1G20 - chains B and D of the 8 polymer chains in the assembly; structure by X-ray diffraction, 2.20 A resolution.

# Chain B (and D)
Protein: Nitrogenase molybdenum-iron protein beta chain
Organism: Azotobacter vinelandii
Notes: EC 1.18.6.1; chain D of this document is another copy of the same molecule, construct and numbering; everything in this record applies to it too
UniProt: P07329 (NIFK_AZOVI); aligned to UniProt positions 1-523 over residues 1-523 (the alignment contains insertions or deletions, so no single offset holds)
Chain sequence (523 residues; row label = number of the first residue in the row):
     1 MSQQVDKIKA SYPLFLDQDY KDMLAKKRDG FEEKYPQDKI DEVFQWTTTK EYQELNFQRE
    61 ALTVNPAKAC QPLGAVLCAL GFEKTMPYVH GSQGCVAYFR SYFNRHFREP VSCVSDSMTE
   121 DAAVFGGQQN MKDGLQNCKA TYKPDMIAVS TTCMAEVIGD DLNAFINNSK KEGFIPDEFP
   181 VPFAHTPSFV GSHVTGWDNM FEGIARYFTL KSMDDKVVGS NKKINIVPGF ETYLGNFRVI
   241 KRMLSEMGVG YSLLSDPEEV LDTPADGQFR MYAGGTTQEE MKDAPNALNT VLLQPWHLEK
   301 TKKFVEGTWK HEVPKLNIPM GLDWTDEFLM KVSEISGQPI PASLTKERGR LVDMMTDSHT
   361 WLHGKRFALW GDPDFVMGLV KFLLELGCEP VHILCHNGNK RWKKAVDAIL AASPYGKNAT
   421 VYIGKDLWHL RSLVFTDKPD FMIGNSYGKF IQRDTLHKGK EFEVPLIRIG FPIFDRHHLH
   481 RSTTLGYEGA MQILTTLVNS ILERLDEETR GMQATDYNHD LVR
Unresolved in the structure: 1
Bound ions: fe(8)-S(7) cluster Fe: Cys70, Cys95, Cys153, Ser188 (shared with 3 residues of chain A); Ca2+ site 1: Arg108, Glu109 (shared with Asp353(D), Asp357(D) of chain D); Ca2+ site 2: Asp353, Asp357 (shared with Arg108(D), Glu109(D) of chain D)
Residues lining bound ligands: fe(8)-S(7) cluster (CLF): Cys70, Pro72, Ser92, Gly94, Cys95, Tyr98, Phe99, Thr152, Cys153, Ser188
Curated features (UniProtKB/Swiss-Prot):
  - binding site ([8Fe-7S] cluster): Cys70, Cys95, Cys153, Ser188

# How chain B and chain D interact
Pairs across the interface - 132 pairs, chain B then chain D:
  Ser11(B) - Tyr517(D)  hydrogen bond (backbone-side chain)
  Ser11(B) - Asn518(D)
  Tyr12(B) - Glu508(D)  hydrogen bond
  Tyr12(B) - Thr509(D)
  Tyr12(B) - Tyr517(D)
  Tyr12(B) - Asn518(D)
  Phe15(B) - Tyr517(D)  hydrophobic
  Leu16(B) - Ala514(D)
  Leu16(B) - Thr515(D)
  Lys34(B) - Gln513(D)  hydrogen bond
  Gln37(B) - Gln513(D)  hydrogen bond
  Arg105(B) - Val522(D)
  Arg108(B) - Asp357(D)
  Arg108(B) - Arg523(D)  hydrogen bond (side chain-backbone)
  Glu109(B) - Asp353(D)
  Arg238(B) - Arg350(D)
  Glu258(B) - Arg350(D)  salt bridge
  Glu259(B) - Lys346(D)  salt bridge
  Glu259(B) - Arg350(D)  salt bridge
  Asp262(B) - Arg350(D)  salt bridge
  Pro264(B) - Lys346(D)
  Pro264(B) - Gly349(D)
  Ala265(B) - Gly349(D)  hydrogen bond (backbone-backbone)
  Ala265(B) - Val352(D)
  Ala265(B) - Asp353(D)
  Lys346(B) - Glu259(D)  salt bridge
  Lys346(B) - Pro264(D)
  Gly349(B) - Pro264(D)
  Gly349(B) - Ala265(D)  hydrogen bond (backbone-backbone)
  Arg350(B) - Arg238(D)
  Arg350(B) - Glu259(D)  salt bridge
  Arg350(B) - Asp262(D)  salt bridge
  Arg350(B) - Arg481(D)
  Val352(B) - Ala265(D)
  Asp353(B) - Glu109(D)
  Asp353(B) - Ala265(D)
  Met354(B) - His478(D)  hydrogen bond (backbone-side chain)
  Met354(B) - Arg481(D)  hydrogen bond
  Asp357(B) - Arg108(D)
  Asp357(B) - His477(D)
  Asp357(B) - His478(D)
  Ser358(B) - His477(D)  hydrogen bond
  Ser358(B) - His478(D)  hydrogen bond
  Trp361(B) - His477(D)
  Ser446(B) - Leu521(D)
  Tyr447(B) - Leu521(D)  hydrophobic
  Lys449(B) - Asp506(D)  salt bridge
  Lys449(B) - His519(D)
  Lys449(B) - Asp520(D)  hydrogen bond (side chain-backbone)
  Phe450(B) - His519(D)
  Phe450(B) - Leu521(D)  hydrophobic
  Gln452(B) - Arg510(D)
  Arg453(B) - Arg510(D)
  Arg453(B) - Met512(D)
  Arg453(B) - Asp516(D)  salt bridge
  Asp454(B) - Met512(D)
  His457(B) - Met512(D)
  Glu463(B) - Arg510(D)
  Arg468(B) - Asp506(D)  salt bridge
  Phe474(B) - Leu521(D)
  Phe474(B) - Val522(D)  hydrophobic
  Phe474(B) - Arg523(D)  hydrogen bond (backbone-backbone)
  Asp475(B) - Leu502(D)
  Asp475(B) - Asp506(D)
  Asp475(B) - Leu521(D)  hydrogen bond (backbone-backbone)
  Asp475(B) - Arg523(D)
  Arg476(B) - Asn499(D)
  Arg476(B) - Leu502(D)
  Arg476(B) - Glu503(D)
  Arg476(B) - Asp506(D)  salt bridge
  His477(B) - Asp357(D)
  His477(B) - Ser358(D)  hydrogen bond
  His477(B) - Trp361(D)
  His477(B) - Thr495(D)
  His477(B) - Val498(D)
  His477(B) - Asn499(D)  hydrogen bond (backbone-side chain)
  His477(B) - Leu502(D)
  His477(B) - Arg523(D)  hydrogen bond (side chain-backbone)
  His478(B) - Met354(D)  hydrogen bond (side chain-backbone)
  His478(B) - Asp357(D)
  His478(B) - Ser358(D)  hydrogen bond
  His478(B) - Leu494(D)
  Leu479(B) - Asn499(D)
  Arg481(B) - Arg350(D)
  Arg481(B) - Met354(D)
  Thr495(B) - His477(D)
  Thr495(B) - His478(D)
  Asn499(B) - Arg476(D)
  Asn499(B) - His477(D)  hydrogen bond (side chain-backbone)
  Asn499(B) - Leu479(D)
  Leu502(B) - Asp475(D)
  Leu502(B) - Arg476(D)
  Leu502(B) - His477(D)
  Glu503(B) - Arg476(D)
  Glu503(B) - Glu503(D)
  Asp506(B) - Lys449(D)  salt bridge
  Asp506(B) - Arg468(D)  salt bridge
  Asp506(B) - Asp475(D)
  Asp506(B) - Arg476(D)  salt bridge
  Glu507(B) - Glu507(D)
  Glu508(B) - Tyr12(D)  hydrogen bond
  Arg510(B) - Gln452(D)
  Arg510(B) - Arg453(D)
  Arg510(B) - Leu456(D)
  Arg510(B) - Glu463(D)
  Met512(B) - Arg453(D)
  Met512(B) - Asp454(D)
  Met512(B) - His457(D)
  Gln513(B) - Lys34(D)  hydrogen bond
  Gln513(B) - Gln37(D)  hydrogen bond
  Ala514(B) - Leu16(D)
  Thr515(B) - Tyr12(D)
  Asp516(B) - Arg453(D)  salt bridge
  Tyr517(B) - Ser11(D)  hydrogen bond (side chain-backbone)
  Tyr517(B) - Tyr12(D)
  Tyr517(B) - Phe15(D)
  Tyr517(B) - Leu16(D)
  Asn518(B) - Ser11(D)
  Asn518(B) - Tyr12(D)
  His519(B) - Lys449(D)
  His519(B) - Phe450(D)
  Asp520(B) - Lys449(D)  hydrogen bond (backbone-side chain)
  Leu521(B) - Ser446(D)
  Leu521(B) - Tyr447(D)  hydrophobic
  Leu521(B) - Phe474(D)
  Leu521(B) - Asp475(D)  hydrogen bond (backbone-backbone)
  Val522(B) - Arg105(D)
  Val522(B) - Phe474(D)  hydrophobic
  Arg523(B) - Arg108(D)  hydrogen bond (backbone-side chain)
  Arg523(B) - Phe474(D)  hydrogen bond (backbone-backbone)
  Arg523(B) - Asp475(D)
  Arg523(B) - His477(D)  hydrogen bond (backbone-side chain)
Interface residues without a listed pair, chain B (69 interface residues in all): Pro13, Phe44, Thr263, Leu456, Leu494, Val498, Leu505, Thr509
Interface residues without a listed pair, chain D (70 interface residues in all): Pro13, Phe44, Glu258, Thr263, Met491, Leu505

# Overview
69 residues of chain B face 70 of chain D across their interface, with 29 hydrogen bonds and 15 salt bridges.
Polar pairs include Glu258(B)-Arg350(D), Glu259(B)-Lys346(D) and Glu259(B)-Arg350(D). Bound to chain B:
fe(8)-S(7) cluster. UniProt lists 4 [8Fe-7S] cluster-binding residues on chain B.
Both chains are Nitrogenase molybdenum-iron protein beta chain (Azotobacter vinelandii). Entry 1G20
(Mgatp-bound and nucleotide-free structures of a nitrogenase protein complex between leu127del-Fe protein and
the mofe protein) was determined by X-ray diffraction (same publication as 1G21).
